PDB entry 2J43 | X-ray diffraction, 1.60 A resolution | chain A

== Chain A ==
Name: Spydx
Source organism: Streptococcus pyogenes
Notes: fragment: carbohydrate-binding, residue 92-310
UniProt: Q99XX8 (Q99XX8_STRP1); residues 5-223 here correspond to UniProt positions 92-310 (UniProt number = residue number + 87)
Chain sequence (219 residues; numbered 5 to 223; the number before each row is that of its first residue):
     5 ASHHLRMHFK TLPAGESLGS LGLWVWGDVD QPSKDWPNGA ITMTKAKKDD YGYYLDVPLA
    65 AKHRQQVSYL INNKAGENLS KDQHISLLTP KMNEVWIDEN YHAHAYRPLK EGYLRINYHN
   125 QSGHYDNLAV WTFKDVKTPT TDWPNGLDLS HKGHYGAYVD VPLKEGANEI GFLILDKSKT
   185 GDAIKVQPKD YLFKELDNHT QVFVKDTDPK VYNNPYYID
Construct notes: conflict Ser6 (Glu93 in Q99XX8), Glu115 (Lys202 in Q99XX8)
Modified positions: Mse11 (selenomethionine; parent Met); Mse47 (selenomethionine; parent Met); Mse96 (selenomethionine; parent Met)

== Summary ==
Chain A is Spydx (Streptococcus pyogenes); the structure, Alpha-glucan recognition by family 41
carbohydrate-binding modules from streptococcal virulence factors, was determined by X-ray diffraction,
deposited together with 2J44.
